Entry 9GJW (electron microscopy, 3.30 A resolution); this record covers chains 2 and 6 of the 15 polymer chains in the assembly.

== Chain 2 ==
Protein: DNA replication licensing factor MCM2
Source organism: Saccharomyces cerevisiae
Notes: EC 3.6.4.12
UniProtKB: P29469 (MCM2_YEAST); residues 1-868 here = UniProt positions 1-868
Amino-acid sequence (868 residues; numbered 1 to 868; the number before each row is that of its first residue):
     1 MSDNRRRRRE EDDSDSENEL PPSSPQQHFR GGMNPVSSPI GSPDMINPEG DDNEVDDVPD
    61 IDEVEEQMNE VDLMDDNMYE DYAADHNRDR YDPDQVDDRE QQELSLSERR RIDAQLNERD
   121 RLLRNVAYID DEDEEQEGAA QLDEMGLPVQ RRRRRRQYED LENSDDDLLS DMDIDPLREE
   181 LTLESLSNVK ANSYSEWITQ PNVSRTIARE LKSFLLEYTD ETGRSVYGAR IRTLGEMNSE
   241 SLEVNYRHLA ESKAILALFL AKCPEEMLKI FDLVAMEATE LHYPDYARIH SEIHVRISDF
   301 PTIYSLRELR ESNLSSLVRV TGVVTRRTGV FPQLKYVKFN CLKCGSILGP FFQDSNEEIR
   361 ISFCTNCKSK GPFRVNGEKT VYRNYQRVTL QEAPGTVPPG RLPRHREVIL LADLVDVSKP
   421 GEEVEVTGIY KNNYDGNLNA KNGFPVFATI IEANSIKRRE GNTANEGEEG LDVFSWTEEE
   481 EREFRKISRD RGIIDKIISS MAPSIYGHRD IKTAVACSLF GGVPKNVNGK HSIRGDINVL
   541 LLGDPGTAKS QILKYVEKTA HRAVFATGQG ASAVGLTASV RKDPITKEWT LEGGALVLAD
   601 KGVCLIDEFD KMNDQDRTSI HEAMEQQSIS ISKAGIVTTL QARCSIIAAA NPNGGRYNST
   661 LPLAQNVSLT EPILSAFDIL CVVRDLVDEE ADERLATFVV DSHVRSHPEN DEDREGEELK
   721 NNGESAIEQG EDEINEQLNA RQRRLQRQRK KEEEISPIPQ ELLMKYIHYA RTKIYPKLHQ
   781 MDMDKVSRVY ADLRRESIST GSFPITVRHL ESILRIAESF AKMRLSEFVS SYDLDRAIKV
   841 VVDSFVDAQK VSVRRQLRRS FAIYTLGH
Unresolved in the structure: 1-182, 335-381, 459-474, 710-738, 865-868
Construct notes: engineered mutation Ala676 (Arg in P29469)
Residues lining bound ligands:
  - ADP (adenosine-5'-diphosphate), molecule 1: Ile505, Tyr506, His508, Pro545, Gly546, Thr547, Ala548, Lys549, Ser550, Gln551, Leu695, Val699, His703
  - ADP, molecule 2: Glu625, Val807, Arg808
Swiss-Prot annotation at these positions:
  - zinc finger: Cys341 to Cys367 (C4-type)
  - motif: Ser675, Phe677, Asp678 (Arginine finger)
  - binding site (ATP): Gly543 to Ser550
  - modified residue (Phosphoserine): Ser14, Ser16, Ser23, Ser164, Ser170
  - natural variant: Glu392 (E392K: In allele MCM2-1)
  - mutagenesis: Cys364 (C364Y/F/S/H: Loss of activity), Cys367 (C367Y/F/S/H: Loss of activity), Lys549 (K549A: Reduces MCM2-7 complex helicase activity. Abolishes MCM2-7 complex helicase activity; when associated with MCM5 A-422. Reduces MCM2-7 complex helicase activity; when associated with MCM3 A-415)

== Chain 6 ==
Protein: DNA replication licensing factor MCM6
Source organism: Saccharomyces cerevisiae
Notes: EC 3.6.4.12
UniProtKB: P53091 (MCM6_YEAST); numbering as in UniProt (aligned over 1-1017)
Amino-acid sequence (1017 residues; row label = number of the first residue in the row):
     1 MSSPFPADTP SSNRPSNSSP PPSSIGAGFG SSSGLDSQIG SRLHFPSSSQ PHVSNSQTGP
    61 FVNDSTQFSS QRLQTDGSAT NDMEGNEPAR SFKSRALNHV KKVDDVTGEK VREAFEQFLE
   121 DFSVQSTDTG EVEKVYRAQI EFMKIYDLNT IYIDYQHLSM RENGALAMAI SEQYYRFLPF
   181 LQKGLRRVVR KYAPELLNTS DSLKRSEGDE GQADEDEQQD DDMNGSSLPR DSGSSAAPGN
   241 GTSAMATRSI TTSTSPEQTE RVFQISFFNL PTVHRIRDIR SEKIGSLLSI SGTVTRTSEV
   301 RPELYKASFT CDMCRAIVDN VEQSFKYTEP TFCPNPSCEN RAFWTLNVTR SRFLDWQKVR
   361 IQENANEIPT GSMPRTLDVI LRGDSVERAK PGDRCKFTGV EIVVPDVTQL GLPGVKPSST
   421 LDTRGISKTT EGLNSGVTGL RSLGVRDLTY KISFLACHVI SIGSNIGASS PDANSNNRET
   481 ELQMAANLQA NNVYQDNERD QEVFLNSLSS DEINELKEMV KDEHIYDKLV RSIAPAVFGH
   541 EAVKKGILLQ MLGGVHKSTV EGIKLRGDIN ICVVGDPSTS KSQFLKYVVG FAPRSVYTSG
   601 KASSAAGLTA AVVRDEEGGD YTIEAGALML ADNGICCIDE FDKMDISDQV AIHEAMEQQT
   661 ISIAKAGIHA TLNARTSILA AANPVGGRYN RKLSLRGNLN MTAPIMSRFD LFFVILDDCN
   721 EKIDTELASH IVDLHMKRDE AIEPPFSAEQ LRRYIKYART FKPILTKEAR SYLVEKYKEL
   781 RKDDAQGFSR SSYRITVRQL ESMIRLSEAI ARANCVDEIT PSFIAEAYDL LRQSIIRVDV
   841 DDVEMDEEFD NIESQSHAAS GNNDDNDDGT GSGVITSEPP ADIEEGQSEA TARPGTSEKK
   901 KTTVTYDKYV SMMNMIVRKI AEVDREGAEE LTAVDIVDWY LLQKENDLGS LAEYWEERRL
   961 AFKVIKRLVK DRILMEIHGT RHNLRDLENE ENENNKTVYV IHPNCEVLDQ LEPQDSS
Unresolved in the structure: 1-99, 124-133, 200-262, 421-444, 464-499, 738-744, 835-902, 979-995, 1004-1017
Ion coordination: Zn2+: Cys311, Cys314, Cys333, Cys338
Residues lining bound ligands:
  - ADP (adenosine-5'-diphosphate), molecule 1: Ala536, Val537, Phe538, His540, Asp576, Pro577, Ser578, Thr579, Ser580, Lys581, Ser582, Gln583, Asn683, Leu727, Ile731
  - ADP, molecule 2: Leu565, Glu657, Gln658, Val797, Arg798, Glu801
Swiss-Prot annotation at these positions:
  - motif: Ser707 to Asp710 (Arginine finger)
  - binding site (ATP): Gly575 to Ser582
  - modified residue: Ser78 (Phosphoserine), Ser249 (Phosphoserine), Ser372 (Phosphoserine), Thr766 (Phosphothreonine)
  - mutagenesis: Lys581 (K581A: Loss of MCM2-7 complex helicase activity)

== Chain 2 / chain 6 interface ==
Contacting residue pairs (103; chain 2 residue first):
  Gly400(2) - Lys390(6)
  Gly400(2) - Thr671(6)  hydrogen bond (backbone-backbone)
  Arg401(2) - Glu387(6)  hydrogen bond (side chain-backbone)
  Leu402(2) - Ile668(6)  hydrophobic
  Pro403(2) - His669(6)
  Arg404(2) - Val300(6)
  Arg404(2) - Glu387(6)  salt bridge
  Asn432(2) - Pro302(6)
  Asn432(2) - Phe353(6)
  Asp435(2) - Leu346(6)
  Asp435(2) - Val348(6)
  Asp435(2) - Phe353(6)
  Asn439(2) - Tyr327(6)
  Asn439(2) - Leu346(6)
  Phe444(2) - Phe325(6)
  Phe444(2) - Trp356(6)  hydrophobic
  Pro445(2) - Glu303(6)
  Val446(2) - Arg301(6)
  Val446(2) - Pro302(6)
  Val446(2) - Trp356(6)  hydrophobic
  Phe447(2) - Arg301(6)
  Phe447(2) - Pro302(6)  hydrogen bond (backbone-backbone)
  Phe447(2) - Leu304(6)  hydrophobic
  Phe447(2) - Phe353(6)  hydrophobic
  Ala448(2) - Pro302(6)
  Ala502(2) - Glu561(6)
  Pro503(2) - Glu561(6)
  Ser504(2) - Thr559(6)
  Ser504(2) - Glu561(6)  hydrogen bond
  Pro545(2) - Pro704(6)  hydrophobic
  Gly546(2) - Val797(6)
  Gly546(2) - Arg798(6)
  Thr547(2) - Val797(6)
  Ser550(2) - Gln658(6)
  Gln551(2) - Ile563(6)
  Gln551(2) - Lys564(6)  hydrogen bond (side chain-backbone)
  Lys554(2) - Ile563(6)
  Lys554(2) - Gln658(6)
  Tyr555(2) - Glu561(6)
  Tyr555(2) - Ile563(6)
  Lys558(2) - Gly562(6)
  Phe565(2) - Ser662(6)
  Thr567(2) - Glu654(6)  hydrogen bond
  Thr567(2) - Ser662(6)  hydrogen bond
  Gln569(2) - Val650(6)
  Gly570(2) - Ser662(6)
  Gly570(2) - Ile663(6)
  Gly570(2) - Ala664(6)  hydrogen bond (backbone-backbone)
  Gly570(2) - Lys665(6)
  Ala571(2) - Ala664(6)
  Ser572(2) - Ala664(6)  hydrogen bond (backbone-backbone)
  Ser572(2) - Lys665(6)
  Gly575(2) - Ala664(6)
  Gly575(2) - Lys665(6)
  Gly575(2) - Ala666(6)
  Gly575(2) - His669(6)  hydrogen bond (backbone-side chain)
  Arg581(2) - Tyr621(6)
  Arg581(2) - Ala666(6)  hydrogen bond (side chain-backbone)
  Gly594(2) - His669(6)
  Ala595(2) - His669(6)  hydrogen bond (backbone-side chain)
  Asp607(2) - Gln658(6)
  Glu608(2) - His653(6)  salt bridge
  Glu608(2) - Arg708(6)  salt bridge
  Lys611(2) - Val650(6)
  Lys611(2) - His653(6)
  Gly655(2) - Ala703(6)
  Gly655(2) - Pro704(6)
  Arg656(2) - Ser791(6)
  Arg656(2) - Ser792(6)  hydrogen bond (side chain-backbone)
  Asp685(2) - Arg781(6)  salt bridge
  Asp685(2) - Ser791(6)
  Leu686(2) - Arg781(6)
  Leu686(2) - Arg790(6)
  Val687(2) - Arg781(6)
  Val687(2) - Ala785(6)  hydrophobic
  Val687(2) - Arg790(6)  hydrogen bond (backbone-backbone)
  Asp688(2) - Arg790(6)  salt bridge
  Glu689(2) - Lys782(6)  salt bridge
  Asp692(2) - Arg781(6)  salt bridge
  Glu693(2) - Val774(6)
  Glu693(2) - Lys778(6)  salt bridge
  Leu695(2) - Val797(6)  hydrophobic
  Ala696(2) - Val774(6)  hydrophobic
  Ala696(2) - Tyr777(6)  hydrophobic
  Ala696(2) - Leu800(6)  hydrophobic
  Val699(2) - Leu800(6)  hydrophobic
  Val700(2) - Leu765(6)  hydrophobic
  Val700(2) - Arg770(6)
  Val700(2) - Leu773(6)  hydrophobic
  Asp701(2) - Arg770(6)  salt bridge
  His703(2) - Lys557(6)
  His703(2) - Leu565(6)
  His703(2) - Glu801(6)  salt bridge
  Val704(2) - Arg770(6)
  Ser706(2) - Lys557(6)
  Ser706(2) - Ser558(6)
  Ser706(2) - Thr559(6)  hydrogen bond
  His707(2) - Lys762(6)  hydrogen bond (side chain-backbone)
  His707(2) - Pro763(6)  hydrogen bond (side chain-backbone)
  His707(2) - Ile764(6)
  Pro708(2) - His556(6)
  Pro708(2) - Lys557(6)
  Glu752(2) - Val560(6)
Other interface residues (no listed pair), chain 2 (70 interface residues in all): Glu196, Ser312, Pro399, Ala440, Thr449, Ile505, Val574, Glu592, Gly654, Thr697, Gln748, Lys751, Gln760
Other interface residues (no listed pair), chain 6 (73 interface residues in all): Asp147, Arg350, Val404, Ile623, Ala651, Glu657, Thr660, Gly667, Ala670, Asn673, Thr702, Ser707, Tyr793, Thr796, Ile804

== Summary ==
70 residues of chain 2 face 73 of chain 6 across their interface; the contacts include 17 hydrogen bonds and
10 salt bridges. Polar pairs include Arg404(2)-Glu387(6), Glu608(2)-His653(6) and Glu608(2)-Arg708(6). One ADP
molecule is bound between chain 2 and chain 6.
Chain 2 is DNA replication licensing factor MCM2 and chain 6 is DNA replication licensing factor MCM6, both
from Saccharomyces cerevisiae; the structure, OCCM maturation intermediate stalled with an Arginine Finger
mutation in Mcm2, was determined by electron microscopy, deposited together with 9GJP and 9GM5.
